PDB entry 9BZM | electron microscopy, 4.19 A resolution (low resolution: residue-level contacts below are approximate; hydrogen-bond / salt-bridge calls are withheld) | chains A and C of the 4 polymer chains in the assembly

[Chain A]
Molecule: Ribonucleoside-diphosphate reductase subunit alpha
Source organism: Bacillus subtilis
Notes: EC 1.17.4.1
UniProtKB: P50620 (RIR1_BACSU); numbering as in UniProt (aligned over 1-700)
Amino-acid sequence (700 residues; each row starts with the number of its first residue):
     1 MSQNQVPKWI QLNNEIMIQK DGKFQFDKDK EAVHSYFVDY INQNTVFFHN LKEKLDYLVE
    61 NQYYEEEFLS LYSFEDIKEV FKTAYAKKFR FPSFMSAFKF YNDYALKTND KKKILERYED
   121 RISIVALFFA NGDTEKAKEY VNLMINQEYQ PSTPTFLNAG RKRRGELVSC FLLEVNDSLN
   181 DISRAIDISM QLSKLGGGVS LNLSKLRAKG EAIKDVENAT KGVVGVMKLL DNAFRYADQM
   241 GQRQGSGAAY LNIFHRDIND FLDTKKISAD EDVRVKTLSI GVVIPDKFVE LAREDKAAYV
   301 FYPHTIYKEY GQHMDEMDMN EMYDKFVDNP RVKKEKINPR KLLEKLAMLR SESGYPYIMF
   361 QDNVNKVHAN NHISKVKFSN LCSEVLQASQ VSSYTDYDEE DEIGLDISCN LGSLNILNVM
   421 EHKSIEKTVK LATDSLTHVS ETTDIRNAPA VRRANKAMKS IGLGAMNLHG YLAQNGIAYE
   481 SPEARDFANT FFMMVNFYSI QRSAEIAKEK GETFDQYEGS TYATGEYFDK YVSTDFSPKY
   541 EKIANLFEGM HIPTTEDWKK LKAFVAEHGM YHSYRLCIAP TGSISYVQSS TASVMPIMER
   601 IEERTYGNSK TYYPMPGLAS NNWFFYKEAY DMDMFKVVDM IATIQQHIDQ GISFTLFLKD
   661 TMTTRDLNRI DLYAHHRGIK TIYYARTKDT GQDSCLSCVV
Disordered / not traced: 1-5, 689-700
Small-molecule neighbours:
  - ATP (adenosine-5'-triphosphate): Val33, His34, Phe37, Asn42, Phe89, Arg90, Phe91, Arg117
  - GDP (guanosine-5'-diphosphate): Val46, Phe47, Phe48, His49, Asn50, Leu51, Lys54, Lys78, Phe81, Lys82, Tyr85, Asp120
  - dTTP (TTP), molecule 1: Asp177, Ser178, Leu179, Ile182, Leu206, Arg207, Ala212, Ile213, Lys214, Ala219, Thr220, Lys221, His304
  - dTTP (TTP), molecule 2: Lys194, Tyr236, Ala237, Asp238, Met240
UniProt features mapped onto this chain:
  - active site: Asn380 (Proton acceptor), Cys382 (Cysteine radical intermediate), Glu384 (Proton acceptor)
  - binding site (substrate): Thr153, Ser169, Cys170, Gly198, Asn380 to Glu384, Pro580 to Ile584
  - site: Cys170 (Important for hydrogen atom transfer), Asp177 (Allosteric effector binding), Arg207 (Allosteric effector binding), Cys409 (Important for hydrogen atom transfer), Tyr683 (Important for electron transfer), Tyr684 (Important for electron transfer), Cys695 (Interacts with thioredoxin/glutaredoxin), Cys698 (Interacts with thioredoxin/glutaredoxin)
  - mutagenesis: His255 (H255Y: In ts-A 73; temperature-sensitive lethal mutation)
What the authors report for this chain:
  - catalytic residues: Cys170, Cys382, Cys409, Tyr684 (citing earlier work)

[Chain C]
Molecule: Ribonucleoside-diphosphate reductase subunit beta
Source organism: Bacillus subtilis
Notes: EC 1.17.4.1
UniProtKB: P50621 (RIR2_BACSU); numbering as in UniProt (aligned over 1-329)
Amino-acid sequence (350 residues; row label = number of the first residue in the row; numbers below 1 keep their minus sign (Met-20 is residue -20)):
   -20 MGSSHHHHHH SSGLVPRGSH MMTKIYDAAN WSKHEDDFTQ MFYNQNVKQF WLPEEIALNG
    40 DLLTWKYLGK NEQDTYMKVL AGLTLLDTEQ GNTGMPIVAE HVDGHQRKAV LNFMAMMENA
   100 VHAKSYSNIF MTLAPTETIN EVFEWVKQNK YLQKKAQMIV GLYKAIQKDD EISLFKAMVA
   160 SVYLESFLFY SGFYYPLYFY GQGKLMQSGE IINLILRDEA IHGVYVGLLA QEIYNKQTEE
   220 KKAELREFAI DLLNQLYENE LEYTEDLYDQ VGLSHDVKKF IRYNANKALM NLGFDPYFEE
   280 EDINPIVLNG LNTKTKSHDF FSMKGNGYKK ATVEPLKDDD FYFEDEKEQI
Disordered / not traced: -20 to 15, 291-308, 323-329
Differences from the reference sequence: initiating methionine (-20); expression tag (-19 to 0)
Ion coordination: Mn2+ site 1: Asp66, Glu97, His101, Glu198; Mn2+ site 2: Glu97, Glu164, Glu198, His201
UniProt features mapped onto this chain:
  - active site: Tyr105
  - binding site (Fe cation): Asp66, Glu97, His101, Glu164, Glu198, His201
What the authors report for this chain:
  - catalytic residues: Trp30 (citing earlier work)

[How chain A and chain C interact]
Residue-residue contacts - 35 pairs, chain A then chain C:
  Ala292(A) with Phe320(C)
  Arg293(A) with Phe320(C); Tyr321(C)
  Arg340(A) with Leu315(C); Lys316(C); Asp317(C); Phe320(C)
  Leu343(A) with Leu315(C); Phe320(C)
  Glu344(A) with Pro314(C); Leu315(C)
  Ser351(A) with Ala310(C)
  Glu352(A) with Lys309(C)
  Asn608(A) with Gly180(C); Gln181(C); Gly182(C); Met185(C)
  Thr663(A) with Thr311(C); Glu313(C)
  Thr664(A) with Thr311(C); Val312(C); Glu313(C)
  Arg665(A) with Glu313(C); Pro314(C); Lys316(C); Asp319(C)
  Asn668(A) with Leu315(C)
  Arg669(A) with Asp318(C); Asp319(C); Phe322(C)
  Leu672(A) with Asp319(C); Phe320(C); Phe322(C)
  Tyr673(A) with Phe322(C)
  His676(A) with Phe322(C)
Interface residues without a listed pair, chain A (20 interface residues in all): Val289, Phe635, Thr661, Met662
Interface residues without a listed pair, chain C (19 interface residues in all): Tyr179

[Overview]
Chain A and chain C form an interface of 20 and 19 residues respectively. Bound to chain A: ATP, GDP and dTTP.
From UniProt: 3 active-site residues, 14 substrate-binding residues and one mutagenesis site on chain A;
active-site residue Tyr105(C) on chain C. The paper reports catalytic residues Cys170(A), Cys382(A) and
Trp30(C) among others.
Chain A is Ribonucleoside-diphosphate reductase subunit alpha and chain C is Ribonucleoside-diphosphate
reductase subunit beta, both from Bacillus subtilis; the structure, Class 45 model for combined refinement of
Bacillus subtilis ribonucleotide reductase complex, was determined by electron microscopy, deposited together
with 9BW3, 9BWX, 9BX2, 9BX3, 9BX6, 9BX8 and 39 further entries.
